PDB entry 4TSB | X-ray diffraction, 1.95 A resolution | chains A and H of the 3 polymer chains in the assembly

# Chain A
Protein: Lysozyme C
From: Gallus gallus
Notes: EC 3.2.1.17
UniProtKB: P00698 (LYSC_CHICK); residues 1-129 here correspond to UniProt positions 19-147 (UniProt number = residue number + 18)
Chain sequence (129 residues; numbered 1 to 129; the number before each row is that of its first residue):
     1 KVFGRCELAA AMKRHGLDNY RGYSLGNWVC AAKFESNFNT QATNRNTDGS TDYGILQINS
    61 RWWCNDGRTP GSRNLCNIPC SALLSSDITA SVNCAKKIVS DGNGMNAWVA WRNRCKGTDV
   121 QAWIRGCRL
UniProt features mapped onto this chain:
  - active site: Glu35, Asp52
  - binding site (substrate): Asp101
Disulfide bonds: Cys6-Cys127, Cys30-Cys115, Cys64-Cys80, Cys76-Cys94

# Chain H
Protein: FAb Heavy Chain
From: Homo sapiens
Notes: antibody fragment or engineered binder
Chain sequence (222 residues; each row starts with the number of its first residue; note: 4 numbers in that range are skipped by the numbering (no residue carries them; nothing is unmodelled there); a row labelled like 82A-82C holds insertion residues (82A, then the next letters in order)):
     1 QVQLVESGGG LVQPGGSLRL SCAASGFTVS SNYMSWVRQA PGKGLEWVSV IYSGGSTYYA
    61 DSVKGRFTIS RDNSKNTLYL QM
82A-82C NSL
    83 RAEDTAVYYC AREGRGDS
  100A F
   101 VYWGKGTLVT VSS
   118 ASTKGPSVFP LAPSSKSTSG GTAALGCLVK DYFPEPVTVS WNSGALTSGV HTFPAVLQSS
   178 GLYSLSSVVT VPSSSLGTQT YICNVNHKPS NTKVDKRVEP KSDCK
Disordered / not traced: 133-136, 220-222
Disulfide bonds: Cys22-Cys92, Cys144-Cys200

# How chain A and chain H interact
Contacting residue pairs (21):
  Arg21(A) - Ser56(H)
  Gly22(A) - Gly54(H)
  Tyr23(A) - Tyr52(H)
  Gly102(A) - Tyr58(H)
  Asn103(A) - Tyr58(H)
  Gly104(A) - Tyr58(H)  hydrogen bond (backbone-side chain)
  Asn106(A) - Tyr52(H)  hydrogen bond
  Trp111(A) - Tyr33(H)
  Arg112(A) - Gly98(H)  hydrogen bond (side chain-backbone)
  Arg112(A) - Asp99(H)  salt bridge
  Asn113(A) - Arg97(H)  hydrogen bond (backbone-side chain)
  Arg114(A) - Arg97(H)
  Lys116(A) - Tyr33(H)
  Lys116(A) - Tyr52(H)  hydrogen bond
  Lys116(A) - Gly96(H)
  Lys116(A) - Arg97(H)
  Lys116(A) - Gly98(H)  hydrogen bond (backbone-backbone)
  Lys116(A) - Asp99(H)  salt bridge
  Gly117(A) - Tyr33(H)
  Gly117(A) - Gly96(H)
  Thr118(A) - Arg97(H)
Interface residues without a listed pair, chain A (15 interface residues in all): Asn27
Interface residues without a listed pair, chain H (10 interface residues in all): Glu95

# Overview
The interface between chain A and chain H involves 15 residues on one side and 10 on the other; the contacts
include 6 hydrogen bonds and 2 salt bridges. Polar pairs include Arg112(A)-Asp99(H), Lys116(A)-Asp99(H) and
Gly104(A)-Tyr58(H).
Here chain A is Lysozyme C (Gallus gallus) and chain H is FAb Heavy Chain (Homo sapiens). Entry 4TSB
(Structure of a lysozyme antibody complex) was determined by X-ray diffraction.
